PDB entry 6N62 | X-ray diffraction, 3.80 A resolution | chains C and E of the 8 polymer chains in the assembly

== Chain C ==
Molecule: DNA-directed RNA polymerase subunit beta
Organism: Escherichia coli
Notes: EC 2.7.7.6
UniProtKB: P0A8V4 (RPOB_ECO57); numbering as in UniProt (aligned over 1-1342)
Sequence (1342 residues; each row starts with the number of its first residue):
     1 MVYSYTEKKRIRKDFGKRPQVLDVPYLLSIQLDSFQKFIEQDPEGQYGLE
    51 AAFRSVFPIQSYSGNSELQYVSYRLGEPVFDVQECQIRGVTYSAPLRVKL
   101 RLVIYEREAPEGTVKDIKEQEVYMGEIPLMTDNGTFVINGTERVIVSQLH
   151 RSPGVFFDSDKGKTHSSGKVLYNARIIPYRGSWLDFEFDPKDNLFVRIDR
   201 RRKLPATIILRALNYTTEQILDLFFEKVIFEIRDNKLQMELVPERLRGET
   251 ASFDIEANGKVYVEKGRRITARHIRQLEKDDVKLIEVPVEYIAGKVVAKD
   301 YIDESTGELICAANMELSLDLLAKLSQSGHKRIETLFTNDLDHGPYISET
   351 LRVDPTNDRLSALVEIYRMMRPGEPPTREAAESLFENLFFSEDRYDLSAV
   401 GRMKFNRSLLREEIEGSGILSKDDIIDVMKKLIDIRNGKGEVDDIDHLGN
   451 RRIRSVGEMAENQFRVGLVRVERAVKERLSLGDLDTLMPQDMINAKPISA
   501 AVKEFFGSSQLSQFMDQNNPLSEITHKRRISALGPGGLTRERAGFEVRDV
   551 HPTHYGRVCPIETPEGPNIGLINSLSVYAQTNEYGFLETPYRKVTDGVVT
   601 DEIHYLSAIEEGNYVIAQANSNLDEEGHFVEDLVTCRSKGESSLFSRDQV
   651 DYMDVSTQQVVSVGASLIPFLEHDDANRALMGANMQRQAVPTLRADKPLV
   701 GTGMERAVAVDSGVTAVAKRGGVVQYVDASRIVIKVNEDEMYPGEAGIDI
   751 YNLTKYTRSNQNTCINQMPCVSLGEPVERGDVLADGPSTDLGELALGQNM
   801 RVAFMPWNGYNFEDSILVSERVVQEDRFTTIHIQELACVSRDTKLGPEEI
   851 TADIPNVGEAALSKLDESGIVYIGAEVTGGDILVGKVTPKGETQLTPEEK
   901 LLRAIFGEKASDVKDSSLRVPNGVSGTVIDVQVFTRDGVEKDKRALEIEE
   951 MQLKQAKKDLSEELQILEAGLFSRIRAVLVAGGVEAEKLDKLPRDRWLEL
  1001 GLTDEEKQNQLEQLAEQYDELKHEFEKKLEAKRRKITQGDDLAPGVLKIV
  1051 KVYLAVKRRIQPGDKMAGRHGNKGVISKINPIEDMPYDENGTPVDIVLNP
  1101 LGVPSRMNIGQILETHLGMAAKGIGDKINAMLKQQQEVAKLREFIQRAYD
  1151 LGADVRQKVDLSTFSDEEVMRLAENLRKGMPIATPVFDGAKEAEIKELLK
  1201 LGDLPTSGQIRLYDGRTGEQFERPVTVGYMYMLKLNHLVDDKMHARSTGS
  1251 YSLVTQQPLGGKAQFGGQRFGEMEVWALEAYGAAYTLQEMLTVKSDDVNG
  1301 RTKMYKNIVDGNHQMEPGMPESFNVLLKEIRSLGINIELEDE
Disordered / not traced: 1-2, 108-110
Curated features (UniProtKB/Swiss-Prot):
  - modified residue (N6-acetyllysine): Lys-1022, Lys-1200

== Chain E ==
Molecule: DNA-directed RNA polymerase subunit omega
Organism: Escherichia coli
Notes: EC 2.7.7.6
UniProtKB: P0A802 (RPOZ_ECO57); residues 1-91 here = UniProt positions 1-91
Sequence (91 residues; each row starts with the number of its first residue):
     1 MARVTVQDAVEKIGNRFDLVLVAARRARQMQVGGKDPLVPEENDKTTVIA
    51 LREIEEGLINNQILDVRERQEQQEQEAAELQAVTAIAEGRR
Disordered / not traced: 1, 81-91

== Chain C / chain E interface ==
Pairs across the interface (8):
  Gly-1282(C) with Phe-17(E)
  Tyr-1285(C) with Leu-21(E)
  Gly-1311(C) with Gln-31(E)
  Asn-1312(C) with Gln-31(E); Val-32(E)
  His-1313(C) with Arg-28(E), hydrogen bond (backbone-side chain); Gln-31(E)
  Gln-1314(C) with Arg-28(E)

== Summary ==
Chain C and chain E form an interface of 6 and 5 residues respectively, with 1 hydrogen bond. Its one
hydrogen-bonded contact is His-1313(C)/Arg-28(E).
Here chain C is DNA-directed RNA polymerase subunit beta and chain E is DNA-directed RNA polymerase subunit
omega, both from Escherichia coli. Entry 6N62 (Escherichia coli RNA polymerase sigma70-holoenzyme bound to
upstream fork promoter DNA) was determined by X-ray diffraction together with 6N60 and 6N61 from the same
study.
